9MIB - chains A and H of the 18 polymer chains in the assembly; structure by electron microscopy, 2.80 A resolution.

[Chain A]
Molecule: GT1.1 v4.1 SOSIP gp120
Source organism: Human immunodeficiency virus 1
Chain sequence (509 residues; each row starts with the number of its first residue; note: 11 numbers in that range are skipped by the numbering (no residue carries them; nothing is unmodelled there); numbers below 1 keep their minus sign (Met-4 is residue -4)):
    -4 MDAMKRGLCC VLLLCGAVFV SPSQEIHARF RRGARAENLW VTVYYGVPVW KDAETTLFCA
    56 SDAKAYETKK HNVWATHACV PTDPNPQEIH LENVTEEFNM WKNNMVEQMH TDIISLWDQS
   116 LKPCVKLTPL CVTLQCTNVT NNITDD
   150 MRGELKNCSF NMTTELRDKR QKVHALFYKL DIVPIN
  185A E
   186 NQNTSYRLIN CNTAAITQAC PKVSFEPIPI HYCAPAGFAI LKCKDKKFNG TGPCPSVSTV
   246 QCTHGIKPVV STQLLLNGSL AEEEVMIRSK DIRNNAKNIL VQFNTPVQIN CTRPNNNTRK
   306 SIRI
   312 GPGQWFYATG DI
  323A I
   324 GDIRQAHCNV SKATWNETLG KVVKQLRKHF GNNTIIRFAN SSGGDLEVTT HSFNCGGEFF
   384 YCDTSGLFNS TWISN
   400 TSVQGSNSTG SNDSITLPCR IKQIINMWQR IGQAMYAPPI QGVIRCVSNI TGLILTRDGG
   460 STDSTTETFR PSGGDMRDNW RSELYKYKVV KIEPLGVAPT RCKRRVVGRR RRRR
Unresolved in the structure: -4 to 32, 63-65, 186-189, 400-411, 505-513
Cystine bridges: Cys119-Cys205, Cys126-Cys196, Cys131-Cys157, Cys218-Cys247, Cys228-Cys239, Cys296-Cys331, Cys378-Cys445, Cys385-Cys418
Glycans and other covalent adducts: N-acetylglucosamine (NAG) linked to Asn88, Asn133, Asn156, Asn160, Asn234, Asn262, Asn295, Asn301, Asn332, Asn339, Asn363, Asn392, Asn448

[Chain H]
Molecule: 206-9C09 heavy chain Fv
Source organism: Homo sapiens
Chain sequence (123 residues; numbered 1 to 113 plus 10 insertion-coded residues; the number before each row is that of its first residue; a row labelled like 82A-82C holds insertion residues (82A, then the next letters in order)):
     1 QVQVVQSGAE VKKPGASVKV SCKASGYTFT DHYIHWVRQA PGQGLEWMGW IN
   52A P
    53 YRGGTNYAQK FQGRVTMTRD TSINTAYMEL
82A-82C SRL
    83 RFDDTAVYYC ARPKDCSG
100A-100F GSCYDF
   101 DYWGQGTLVT VSS
Cystine bridges: Cys22-Cys92, Cys98-Cys100C

[Chain A / chain H interface]
Pairs across the interface (47):
  Lys275(A) with Ser99(H), hydrogen bond (side chain-backbone); Gly100(H); Gly100A(H)
  Asn279(A) with Ser100B(H), hydrogen bond; Tyr100D(H)
  Asn280(A) with Trp50(H), hydrogen bond; Tyr100D(H), hydrogen bond
  Ala281(A) with Tyr33(H), hydrogen bond (backbone-side chain); Trp50(H); Cys100C(H), hydrophobic
  Lys282(A) with Cys98(H), hydrogen bond (side chain-backbone); Gly100A(H), hydrogen bond (side chain-backbone)
  Ser365(A) with Thr57(H), hydrogen bond (side chain-backbone)
  Gly366(A) with Gly55(H); Gly56(H); Thr57(H), hydrogen bond (backbone-side chain)
  Gly367(A) with Arg54(H); Gly55(H)
  Asp368(A) with Arg54(H), salt bridge; Arg71(H), salt bridge
  Glu370(A) with Arg54(H)
  Val371(A) with Arg54(H)
  Asn425(A) with Arg54(H), hydrogen bond (backbone-side chain)
  Met426(A) with Arg54(H), hydrogen bond (backbone-side chain)
  Trp427(A) with Tyr53(H)
  Gln428(A) with Tyr53(H), hydrogen bond (side chain-backbone); Arg54(H); Arg71(H), hydrogen bond
  Thr455(A) with Asn58(H)
  Arg456(A) with Asn58(H), hydrogen bond (backbone-side chain)
  Asp457(A) with Asn58(H); Gln64(H), hydrogen bond
  Gly458(A) with Trp47(H); Asn58(H), hydrogen bond (backbone-side chain); Tyr59(H); Ala60(H); Gln61(H)
  Gly459(A) with Trp47(H); Ala60(H); Gln61(H), hydrogen bond (backbone-backbone)
  Ser460(A) with Gln61(H)
  Thr461(A) with Gln61(H), hydrogen bond (backbone-side chain); Lys62(H)
  Asp462(A) with Gln61(H), hydrogen bond (backbone-side chain)
  Arg469(A) with Gln64(H), hydrogen bond
  Gly473(A) with Tyr53(H)
  Asp474(A) with Tyr53(H)
The authors on this interface:
  - epitope / paratope residues, chain A: Asn280(A)

[In short]
26 residues of chain A and 22 residues of chain H are in contact, with 20 hydrogen bonds and 2 salt bridges.
Among the polar pairs are Asp368(A)-Arg54(H), Asp368(A)-Arg71(H) and Lys275(A)-Ser99(H). Covalently linked
N-acetylglucosamine: at Asn88(A), Asn133(A), Asn156(A), Asn160(A), Asn234(A) and Asn262(A) and 7 more. From
the paper: the epitope/paratope residue Asn280(A).
Here chain A is GT1.1 v4.1 SOSIP gp120 (Human immunodeficiency virus 1) and chain H is 206-9C09 heavy chain Fv
(Homo sapiens). Entry 9MIB (206-9C09 Fab in complex with HIV-1 GT1.1 v4.1 SOSIP Env trimer and RM20A3 Fab) was
determined by electron microscopy, deposited together with 9MIA, 9MIC, 9MID, 9MIF, 9MIH, 9MII and 4 further
entries.
